PDB entry 9DBH | X-ray diffraction, 1.88 A resolution | chains A and E of the 8 polymer chains in the assembly

[Chain A]
Protein: HalB
From: Rhodobacteraceae bacterium QY30
Chain sequence (237 residues; numbered -9 to 227; the number before each row is that of its first residue; numbers below 1 keep their minus sign (Ser-9 is residue -9)):
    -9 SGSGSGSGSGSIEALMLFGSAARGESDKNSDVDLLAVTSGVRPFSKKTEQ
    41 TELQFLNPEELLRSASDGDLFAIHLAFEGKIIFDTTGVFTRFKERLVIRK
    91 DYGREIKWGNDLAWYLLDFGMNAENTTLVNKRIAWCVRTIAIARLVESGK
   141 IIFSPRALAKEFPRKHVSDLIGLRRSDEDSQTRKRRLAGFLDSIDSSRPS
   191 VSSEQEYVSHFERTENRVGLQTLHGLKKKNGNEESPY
Not modelled in the structure: -9 to 0, 218-227
Reported in the primary citation:
  - mutagenesis - D21A/D23A: decreased growth in response to HalA
  - binding site for the 6-nt DNA strand (chain E): Arg13, Arg32, Phe34, Lys37, Glu50, Phe61, Arg122, Arg128, Thr129, Arg164, Gln211
  - specificity-determining residues: Arg128, Thr129
  - mutagenesis - Y227A: abolished catalytic activity
  - mutagenesis - R128A, R164A: decreased catalytic activity
  - self-association interface (contacts with another copy of this molecule): Phe67
  - conformationally variable residues (side-chain flip): Arg164

[Chain E]
Molecule: 6-nt DNA strand
Sequence (6 nucleotides; row label = number of the first residue in the row):
     1 AAAAAA

[How chain A and chain E interact]
Contacting residue pairs (39; chain A residue first):
  Phe8(A) - DA5(E)  sugar contact
  Phe8(A) - DA6(E)  sugar contact
  Gly9(A) - DA6(E)  phosphate contact
  Arg13(A) - DA6(E)  hydrogen bond to the phosphate
  Asp23(A) - DA5(E)  phosphate contact
  Asp23(A) - DA6(E)  sugar contact
  Arg32(A) - DA1(E)  sugar contact
  Arg32(A) - DA2(E)  salt bridge to the phosphate
  Pro33(A) - DA2(E)  sugar contact
  Pro33(A) - DA3(E)  sugar contact
  Phe34(A) - DA2(E)  stacking on the base
  Phe34(A) - DA3(E)  sugar contact
  Ser35(A) - DA3(E)  phosphate contact
  Ser35(A) - DA4(E)  phosphate contact
  Lys37(A) - DA4(E)  salt bridge to the phosphate
  Glu42(A) - DA5(E)  sugar contact
  Gln44(A) - DA3(E)  hydrogen bond to the sugar
  Gln44(A) - DA5(E)  base contact
  Leu46(A) - DA3(E)  base contact
  Glu50(A) - DA3(E)  hydrogen bond to the base
  Leu60(A) - DA6(E)  base contact
  Phe61(A) - DA5(E)  stacking on the base
  Phe61(A) - DA6(E)  sugar contact
  His64(A) - DA6(E)  sugar contact
  Lys121(A) - DA5(E)  phosphate contact
  Arg122(A) - DA4(E)  salt bridge to the phosphate
  Arg122(A) - DA5(E)  salt bridge to the phosphate
  Trp125(A) - DA4(E)  phosphate contact
  Trp125(A) - DA5(E)  phosphate contact
  Trp125(A) - DA6(E)  base contact
  Arg128(A) - DA6(E)  salt bridge to the phosphate
  Thr129(A) - DA6(E)  hydrogen bond to the base
  Ile132(A) - DA6(E)  base contact
  Phe143(A) - DA6(E)  base contact
  Arg164(A) - DA6(E)  salt bridge to the phosphate
  Arg207(A) - DA4(E)  base contact
  Val208(A) - DA4(E)  base contact
  Gln211(A) - DA3(E)  hydrogen bond to the phosphate
  Gln211(A) - DA4(E)  hydrogen bond to the phosphate
Interface residues without a listed pair, chain A (30 interface residues in all): Ser10, Lys36, Arg53

[In short]
30 residues of chain A face 6 of chain E across their interface; the contacts include 6 hydrogen bonds, 6 salt
bridges and 2 aromatic stacking contacts. Polar pairs include Glu50(A)-DA3(E), Thr129(A)-DA6(E) and
Gln44(A)-DA3(E). The paper reports a binding site for the 6-nt DNA strand (chain E) at Arg13(A), Arg32(A) and
Phe34(A) among others; R128A and R164A of chain A reduce catalytic activity; 4 substitutions were tested in
all.
Chain A is HalB (Rhodobacteraceae bacterium QY30) and chain E is a 6-nt DNA strand; the structure, Structure
of Hailong HalB in complex with oligodeoxyadenylate, was determined by X-ray diffraction (same publication as
9DBI, 9DBJ and 9NYI).
